1AQD - chains A and C of the 3 polymer chains in the assembly; structure by X-ray diffraction, 2.45 A resolution.

== Chain A ==
Molecule: HLA-DR1 class II histocompatibility protein
Source organism: Homo sapiens
Notes: fragment: secreted extracellular domains
UniProt: P01903 (2DRA_HUMAN); residues 1-192 here correspond to UniProt positions 26-217 (UniProt number = residue number + 25)
Chain sequence (192 residues; row label = number of the first residue in the row):
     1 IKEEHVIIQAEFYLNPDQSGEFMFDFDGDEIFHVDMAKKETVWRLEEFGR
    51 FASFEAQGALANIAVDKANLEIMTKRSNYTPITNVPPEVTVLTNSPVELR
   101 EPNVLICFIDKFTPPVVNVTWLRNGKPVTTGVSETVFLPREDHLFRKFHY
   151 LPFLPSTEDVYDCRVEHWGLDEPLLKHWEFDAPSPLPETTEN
Not modelled in the structure: 1-2, 182-192
Disulfides: Cys107-Cys163
Curated features (UniProtKB/Swiss-Prot):
  - region: Glu179 to Glu191 (Connecting peptide)
  - site: Gln9 (Self- and pathogen-derived peptide antigen), Gly49 (Self-peptide antigen), Phe51 (Self- and pathogen-derived peptide antigen), Ala52 (Self-peptide antigen), Ser53 (Self- and pathogen-derived peptide antigen), Glu55 (Pathogen-derived peptide antigen), Asn62 (Self- and pathogen-derived peptide antigen), Asn69 (Pathogen-derived peptide antigen), Arg76 (Self- and pathogen-derived peptide antigen)
  - glycosylation (N-linked (GlcNAc...) asparagine): Asn78, Asn118

== Chain C ==
Molecule: HLA-A2
Source organism: Homo sapiens
Notes: fragment: antigenic peptide
UniProt: P01892 (1A02_HUMAN); residues 1-15 here correspond to UniProt positions 127-141 (UniProt number = residue number + 126)
Chain sequence (15 residues; each row starts with the number of its first residue):
     1 VGSDWRFLRGYHQYA
Not modelled in the structure: 1

== Chain A / chain C interface ==
Pairs across the interface (33; chain A residue first):
  Ile7(A) with Trp5(C), hydrophobic
  Gln9(A) with Phe7(C); Leu8(C), hydrogen bond (side chain-backbone)
  Phe22(A) with Phe7(C), hydrophobic
  Phe24(A) with Trp5(C); Arg6(C)
  Ile31(A) with Trp5(C), hydrophobic
  Phe32(A) with Trp5(C)
  Phe51(A) with Ser3(C)
  Ala52(A) with Ser3(C)
  Ser53(A) with Ser3(C), hydrogen bond; Asp4(C), hydrogen bond (side chain-backbone); Trp5(C), hydrogen bond (backbone-backbone)
  Phe54(A) with Trp5(C); Phe7(C), hydrophobic
  Gly58(A) with Phe7(C); Arg9(C), hydrogen bond (backbone-side chain)
  Ala61(A) with Arg9(C)
  Asn62(A) with Phe7(C); Leu8(C), hydrogen bond (side chain-backbone); Arg9(C), hydrogen bond
  Val65(A) with Arg9(C); Gly10(C); Tyr11(C); His12(C)
  Asn69(A) with Tyr11(C), hydrogen bond (side chain-backbone); His12(C); Gln13(C), hydrogen bond (side chain-backbone)
  Ile72(A) with Gln13(C); Tyr14(C)
  Met73(A) with Gln13(C)
  Arg76(A) with Gln13(C); Tyr14(C), hydrogen bond (side chain-backbone)
Also at the interface, not in a pair above, chain A (20 interface residues in all): Glu11, Ala59
Also at the interface, not in a pair above, chain C (13 interface residues in all): Ala15

== Summary ==
20 residues of chain A and 13 residues of chain C are in contact; the contacts include 10 hydrogen bonds.
Among the polar pairs are Gln9(A)-Leu8(C), Ser53(A)-Ser3(C) and Ser53(A)-Asp4(C).
Here chain A is HLA-DR1 class II histocompatibility protein and chain C is HLA-A2, both from Homo sapiens.
Entry 1AQD (HLA-DR1 (dra, DRB1 0101) human class II histocompatibility protein (extracellular domain)
complexed with endogenous peptide) was determined by X-ray diffraction.
